1J40 - chains C and D of the 4 polymer chains in the assembly; structure by X-ray diffraction, 1.45 A resolution.

Chain C:
Name: Hemoglobin alpha Chain
From: Homo sapiens
UniProt: P69905 (HBA_HUMAN); residue numbers follow UniProt; this construct covers 1-141
Sequence (141 residues; numbered 1 to 141; the number before each row is that of its first residue):
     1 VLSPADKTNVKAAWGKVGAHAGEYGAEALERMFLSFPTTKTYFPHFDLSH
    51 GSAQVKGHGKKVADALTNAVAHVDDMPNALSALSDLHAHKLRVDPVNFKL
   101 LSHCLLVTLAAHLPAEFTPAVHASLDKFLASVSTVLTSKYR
Residues lining bound ligands: protoporphyrin IX containing ni(II) (HNI): Met-32, Thr-39, Tyr-42, Phe-43, His-45, Phe-46, His-58, Lys-61, Val-62, Ala-65, Leu-66, Leu-83, Leu-86, His-87, Leu-91, Val-93, Asn-97, Phe-98, Leu-101, Leu-105, Val-132, Leu-136
Swiss-Prot annotation at these positions:
  - site: Lys-61 (Not glycated)

Chain D:
Name: Hemoglobin beta Chain
From: Homo sapiens
UniProt: P68871 (HBB_HUMAN); residues 1-146 here = UniProt positions 1-146
Sequence (146 residues; numbered 1 to 146; the number before each row is that of its first residue):
     1 VHLTPEEKSAVTALWGKVNVDEVGGEALGRLLVVYPWTQRFFESFGDLST
    51 PDAVMGNPKVKAHGKKVLGAFSDGLAHLDNLKGTFATLSELHCDKLHVDP
   101 ENFRLLGNVLVCVLAHHFGKEFTPPVQAAYQKVVAGVANALAHKYH
Covalent attachments: but-2-enedial (2FU) linked to Lys-82
Bound ions: heme Fe: His-92 (together with carbon monoxide)
Residues lining bound ligands: carbon monoxide / heme: Leu-28, Leu-31, Thr-38, Phe-41, Phe-42, Ser-44, Phe-45, His-63, Lys-66, Val-67, Ala-70, Phe-71, Phe-85, Leu-88, Leu-91, His-92, Leu-96, Val-98, Asn-102, Phe-103, Leu-106, Val-137, Leu-141

Interface between chain C and chain D:
Residue-residue contacts - 39 pairs, chain C then chain D:
  Glu-30(C) / Pro-124(D)
  Arg-31(C) / Phe-122(D)  hydrogen bond (side chain-backbone)
  Arg-31(C) / Thr-123(D)
  Arg-31(C) / Pro-124(D)
  Arg-31(C) / Gln-127(D)  hydrogen bond
  Leu-34(C) / Pro-124(D)  hydrophobic
  Leu-34(C) / Pro-125(D)
  Leu-34(C) / Ala-128(D)
  Ser-35(C) / Gln-127(D)
  Ser-35(C) / Ala-128(D)  hydrogen bond (side chain-backbone)
  Ser-35(C) / Gln-131(D)
  Phe-36(C) / Gln-131(D)
  His-103(C) / Asn-108(D)
  His-103(C) / Val-111(D)
  His-103(C) / Gln-127(D)
  His-103(C) / Gln-131(D)  hydrogen bond
  Cys-104(C) / Gln-127(D)
  Val-107(C) / Val-111(D)  hydrophobic
  Val-107(C) / Ala-115(D)
  Val-107(C) / Gln-127(D)
  Ala-110(C) / Cys-112(D)
  Ala-110(C) / Ala-115(D)
  Ala-110(C) / His-116(D)
  Ala-111(C) / Ala-115(D)
  Ala-111(C) / Gly-119(D)
  Leu-113(C) / His-116(D)
  Pro-114(C) / His-116(D)  hydrogen bond (backbone-side chain)
  Phe-117(C) / Arg-30(D)  hydrogen bond (backbone-side chain)
  Phe-117(C) / His-116(D)  hydrogen bond (backbone-side chain)
  Thr-118(C) / Arg-30(D)  hydrogen bond (backbone-side chain)
  Pro-119(C) / Arg-30(D)
  Pro-119(C) / Val-33(D)
  Pro-119(C) / Met-55(D)  hydrophobic
  His-122(C) / Arg-30(D)  hydrogen bond
  His-122(C) / Val-34(D)
  His-122(C) / Cys-112(D)
  Ala-123(C) / Val-34(D)
  Asp-126(C) / Val-34(D)
  Asp-126(C) / Tyr-35(D)
Also at the interface, not in a pair above, chain C (20 interface residues in all): Leu-106, Ala-120
Also at the interface, not in a pair above, chain D (20 interface residues in all): Pro-51, Lys-120

In short:
The chain C/chain D interface involves 20 residues from each chain; the contacts include 9 hydrogen bonds.
Polar contacts include Arg-31(C)/Phe-122(D), Arg-31(C)/Gln-127(D) and Ser-35(C)/Ala-128(D). Ligands of chain
C: protoporphyrin IX containing ni(II). Bound to chain D: carbon monoxide / heme. Covalently linked
but-2-enedial: at Lys-82(D).
Chain C is Hemoglobin alpha Chain and chain D is Hemoglobin beta Chain, both from Homo sapiens; the structure,
Direct observation of photolysis-induced tertiary structural changes in human haemoglobin; Crystal structure
of alpha(Ni)-beta(Fe-CO) hemoglobin (laser ..., was determined by X-ray diffraction, deposited together with
1J3Y, 1J3Z and 1J41.
